Entry 4AKB (X-ray diffraction, 1.95 A resolution); this record covers chains A and F of the 8 polymer chains in the assembly.

[Chain A]
Protein: Agglutinin alpha chain
Source organism: Artocarpus integer
UniProt: P18670 (LECA_ARTIN); numbering as in UniProt (aligned over 1-133)
Sequence (133 residues; numbered 1 to 133; the number before each row is that of its first residue):
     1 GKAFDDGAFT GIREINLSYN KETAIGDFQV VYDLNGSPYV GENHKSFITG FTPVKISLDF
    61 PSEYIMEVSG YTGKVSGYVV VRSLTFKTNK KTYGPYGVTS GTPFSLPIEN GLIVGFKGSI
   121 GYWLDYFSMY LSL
UniProt features mapped onto this chain:
  - region: Val68 to Asn89 (IgA-binding)
  - glycosylation: Asn43 (N-linked (GlcNAc...) asparagine)
  - natural variant: Lys45 (K45L; K45T), Met66 (M66D; M66V), Lys74 (N74K: this construct carries the variant)

[Chain F]
Protein: Agglutinin beta-4 chain
Source organism: Artocarpus integer
UniProt: Q9S8T0 (LECB4_ARTIN); numbering as in UniProt (aligned over 1-19)
Sequence (21 residues; each row starts with the number of its first residue):
     1 NEQSGISQTV IVGPWGAQVS T
Disordered / not traced: 1-2, 18-21

[Chain A / chain F interface]
Contacting residue pairs (20):
  Ser105(A) - Trp15(F)  hydrogen bond (backbone-side chain)
  Leu106(A) - Val12(F)  hydrophobic
  Pro107(A) - Val12(F)
  Pro107(A) - Gly13(F)  hydrogen bond (backbone-backbone)
  Pro107(A) - Pro14(F)
  Pro107(A) - Trp15(F)
  Ile108(A) - Ile11(F)
  Ile108(A) - Gly13(F)
  Glu109(A) - Ile11(F)  hydrogen bond (backbone-backbone)
  Glu109(A) - Gly13(F)
  Glu109(A) - Pro14(F)
  Asn110(A) - Gln8(F)  hydrogen bond
  Asn110(A) - Thr9(F)  hydrogen bond (side chain-backbone)
  Asn110(A) - Val10(F)
  Asn110(A) - Ile11(F)  hydrogen bond (backbone-backbone)
  Leu131(A) - Val10(F)  hydrophobic
  Leu131(A) - Val12(F)  hydrophobic
  Leu133(A) - Gln8(F)
  Leu133(A) - Thr9(F)
  Leu133(A) - Val10(F)
Interface residues without a listed pair, chain A (9 interface residues in all): Ser132

[Overview]
9 residues of chain A face 8 of chain F across their interface; the contacts include 6 hydrogen bonds. Polar
contacts include Ser105(A)-Trp15(F), Asn110(A)-Gln8(F) and Asn110(A)-Thr9(F).
Here chain A is Agglutinin alpha chain and chain F is Agglutinin beta-4 chain, both from Artocarpus integer.
Entry 4AKB (Structure of Galactose Binding lectin from Champedak (CGB) with Galactose) was determined by X-ray
diffraction together with 4AK4, 4AKC and 4AKD from the same study.
